Entry 5EMC (X-ray diffraction, 2.30 A resolution); this record covers chains B and D of the 4 polymer chains in the assembly.

# Chain B
Name: Glucocorticoid receptor
Source organism: Homo sapiens
Reference sequence: P04150 (GCR_HUMAN); residues 430-519 here correspond to UniProt positions 411-500 (UniProt number = residue number - 19)
Chain sequence (94 residues; row label = number of the first residue in the row):
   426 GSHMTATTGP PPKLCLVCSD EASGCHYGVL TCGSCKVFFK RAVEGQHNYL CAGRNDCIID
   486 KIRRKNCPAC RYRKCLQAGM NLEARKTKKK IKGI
Unresolved in the structure: 426-436, 509-519
Sequence notes: expression tag (426-429)
Ion coordination: Zn2+ site 1: Cys440, Cys443, Cys457, Cys460; Zn2+ site 2: Cys476, Cys482, Cys492, Cys495

# Chain D
Molecule: 18-nt DNA strand
Sequence (18 nucleotides; row label = number of the first residue in the row):
    27 CCAGAACATG ATGTTCTG
Modified positions: 5CM (5-methyl-2'-deoxy-cytidine-5'-monophosphate) at position 33; 5CM (5-methyl-2'-deoxy-cytidine-5'-monophosphate) at position 42

# Chain B / chain D interface
Residue-residue contacts (11):
  Ser448(B) - DC28(D)  phosphate contact
  Gly449(B) - DC28(D)  phosphate contact
  Cys450(B) - DC28(D)  hydrogen bond to the phosphate
  Cys450(B) - DA29(D)  phosphate contact
  His451(B) - DA29(D)  salt bridge to the phosphate
  Tyr452(B) - DA29(D)  hydrogen bond to the phosphate
  Tyr452(B) - DG30(D)  hydrogen bond to the phosphate
  Lys461(B) - DA29(D)  phosphate contact
  Lys461(B) - DG30(D)  hydrogen bond to the base
  Lys465(B) - DG30(D)  phosphate contact
  Arg466(B) - DA32(D)  base contact
Other interface residues (no listed pair), chain D (6 interface residues in all): DA31, 5CM_33

# In short
8 residues of chain B and 6 residues of chain D are in contact; the contacts include 4 hydrogen bonds and 1
salt bridge. Polar contacts include Lys461(B)-DG30(D), Cys450(B)-DC28(D) and Tyr452(B)-DA29(D). Cys440(B),
Cys443(B), Cys457(B) and Cys460(B) form the Zn2+ site 1.
Chain B is Glucocorticoid receptor (Homo sapiens) and chain D is an 18-nt DNA strand; the structure,
Transcription factor GRDBD and smGRE complex, was determined by X-ray diffraction.
